PDB entry 5JTW | X-ray diffraction, 3.50 A resolution | chains A and C of the 3 polymer chains in the assembly

# Chain A
Molecule: Complement C4-A
From: Homo sapiens
UniProtKB: P0C0L4 (CO4A_HUMAN); residue numbers follow UniProt; this construct covers 20-675
Sequence (656 residues; numbered 20 to 675; the number before each row is that of its first residue):
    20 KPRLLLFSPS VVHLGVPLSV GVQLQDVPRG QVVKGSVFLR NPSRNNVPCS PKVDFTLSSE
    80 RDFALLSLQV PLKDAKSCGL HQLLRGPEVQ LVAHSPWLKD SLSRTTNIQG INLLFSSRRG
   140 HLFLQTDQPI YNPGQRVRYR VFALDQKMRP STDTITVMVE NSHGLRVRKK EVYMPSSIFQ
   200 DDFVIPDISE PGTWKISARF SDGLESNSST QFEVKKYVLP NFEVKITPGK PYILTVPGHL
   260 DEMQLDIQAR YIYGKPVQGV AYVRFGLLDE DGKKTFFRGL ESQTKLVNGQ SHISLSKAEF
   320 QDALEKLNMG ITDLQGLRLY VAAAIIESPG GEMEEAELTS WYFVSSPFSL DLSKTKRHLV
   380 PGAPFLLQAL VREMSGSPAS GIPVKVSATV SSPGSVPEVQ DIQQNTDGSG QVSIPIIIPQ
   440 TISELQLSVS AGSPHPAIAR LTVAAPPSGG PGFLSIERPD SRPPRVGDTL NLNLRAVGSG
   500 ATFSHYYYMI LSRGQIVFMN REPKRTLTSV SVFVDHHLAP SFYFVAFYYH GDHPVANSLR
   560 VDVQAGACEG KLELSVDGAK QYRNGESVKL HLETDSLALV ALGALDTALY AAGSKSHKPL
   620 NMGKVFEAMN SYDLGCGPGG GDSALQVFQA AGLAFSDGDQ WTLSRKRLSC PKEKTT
Not modelled in the structure: 671-675
Disulfides: Cys68-Cys97, Cys635-Cys669
Covalent attachments: N-acetylglucosamine (NAG) linked to Asn226

# Chain C
Molecule: Complement C4-A
From: Homo sapiens
UniProtKB: P0C0L4 (CO4A_HUMAN); residues 1454-1744 here = UniProt positions 1454-1744
Sequence (291 residues; each row starts with the number of its first residue):
  1454 EAPKVVEEQE SRVHYTVCIW RNGKVGLSGM AIADVTLLSG FHALRADLEK LTSLSDRYVS
  1514 HFETEGPHVL LYFDSVPTSR ECVGFEAVQE VPVGLVQPAS ATLYDYYNPE RRCSVFYGAP
  1574 SKSRLLATLC SAEVCQCAEG KCPRQRRALE RGLQDEDGYR MKFACYYPRV EYGFQVKVLR
  1634 EDSRAAFRLF ETKITQVLHF TKDVKAAANQ MRNFLVRASC RLRLEPGKEY LIMGLDGATY
  1694 DLEGHPQYLL DSNSWIEEMP SERLCRSTRQ RAACAQLNDF LQEYGTQGCQ V
Not modelled in the structure: 1454-1463
Disulfides: Cys1471-Cys1535, Cys1583-Cys1588, Cys1595-Cys1673, Cys1618-Cys1742, Cys1718-Cys1727

# Chain A / chain C interface
Contacting residue pairs - 29 pairs, chain A then chain C:
  Val279(A) with His1514(C); Glu1516(C); Leu1523(C), hydrophobic
  Tyr281(A) with Ile1485(C), hydrophobic; Leu1523(C); Tyr1559(C)
  Val282(A) with Tyr1559(C), hydrogen bond (backbone-side chain)
  Arg283(A) with Tyr1560(C), hydrogen bond (side chain-backbone)
  Phe295(A) with Tyr1560(C), hydrophobic
  Phe296(A) with Tyr1560(C), hydrogen bond (backbone-side chain)
  Arg297(A) with Tyr1560(C)
  Glu300(A) with Met1483(C); Tyr1559(C); Tyr1560(C), hydrogen bond
  Ser301(A) with Tyr1559(C), hydrogen bond (backbone-side chain)
  Gln302(A) with Tyr1525(C); Tyr1559(C), hydrogen bond
  Lys304(A) with His1514(C); Phe1515(C), hydrogen bond (side chain-backbone); Glu1516(C), salt bridge
  Ile345(A) with Ile1485(C), hydrophobic; Leu1523(C), hydrophobic; Tyr1557(C), hydrophobic
  Glu346(A) with His1521(C)
  Ser347(A) with Glu1518(C); His1521(C), hydrogen bond
  Pro348(A) with Glu1518(C); His1521(C)
  Met352(A) with Pro1562(C), hydrophobic
Interface residues without a listed pair, chain A (19 interface residues in all): Ala343, Gly350, Glu354
Interface residues without a listed pair, chain C (17 interface residues in all): Ser1481, Asp1487, Arg1498, Thr1517

# In short
19 residues of chain A and 17 residues of chain C are in contact; the contacts include 8 hydrogen bonds and 1
salt bridge. Polar pairs include Lys304(A)-Glu1516(C), Val282(A)-Tyr1559(C) and Arg283(A)-Tyr1560(C).
N-acetylglucosamine is covalently linked to Asn226(A).
Chain A is Complement C4-A and chain C is Complement C4-A, both from Homo sapiens; the structure, Crystal
structure of complement C4b re-refined using iMDFF, was determined by X-ray diffraction, deposited together
with 5JPM and 5JPN.
